PDB entry 9FYD | X-ray diffraction, 2.30 A resolution | chains B and C of the 6 polymer chains in the assembly

# Chain B
Molecule: Tubulin beta-2B chain
From: Bos taurus
Reference sequence: Q6B856 (TBB2B_BOVIN); the author numbering skips numbers that UniProt does not, so the offset changes along the chain: 1-42 = UniProt 1-42; 45-360 = UniProt 43-358; 369-455 = UniProt 359-445
Amino-acid sequence (445 residues; each row starts with the number of its first residue; note: 10 numbers in that range are skipped by the numbering (no residue carries them; nothing is unmodelled there)):
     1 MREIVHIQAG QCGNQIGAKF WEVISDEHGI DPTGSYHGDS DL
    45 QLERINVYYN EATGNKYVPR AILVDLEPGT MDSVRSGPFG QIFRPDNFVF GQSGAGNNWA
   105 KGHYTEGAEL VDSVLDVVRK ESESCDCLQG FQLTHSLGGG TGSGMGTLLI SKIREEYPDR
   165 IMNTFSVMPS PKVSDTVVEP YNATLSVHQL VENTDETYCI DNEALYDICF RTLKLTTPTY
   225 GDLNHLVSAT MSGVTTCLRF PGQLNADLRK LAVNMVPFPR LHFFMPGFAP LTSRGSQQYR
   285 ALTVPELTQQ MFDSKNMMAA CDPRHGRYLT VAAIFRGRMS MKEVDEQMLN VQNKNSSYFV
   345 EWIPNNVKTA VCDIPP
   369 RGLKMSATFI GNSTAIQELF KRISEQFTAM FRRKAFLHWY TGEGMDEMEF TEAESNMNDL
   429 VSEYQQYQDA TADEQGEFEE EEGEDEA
Disordered / not traced: 279-281, 439-455
Swiss-Prot annotation at these positions:
  - motif: Met-1 to Ile-4 (MREI motif)
  - binding site (GTP): Gln-11, Glu-71, Ser-140, Gly-144, Thr-145, Gly-146, Asn-206, Asn-228
  - binding site (Mg(2+)): Glu-71
  - modified residue: Ser-40 (Phosphoserine), Thr-57 (Phosphothreonine), Lys-60 (N6-acetyllysine), Ser-174 (Phosphoserine), Thr-287 (Phosphothreonine), Thr-292 (Phosphothreonine), Arg-320 (Omega-N-methylarginine), Glu-448 (5-glutamyl polyglutamate)
  - cross-link (Glycyl lysine isopeptide (Lys-Gly)): Lys-60 (interchain with G-Cter in ubiquitin), Lys-326 (interchain with G-Cter in ubiquitin)
Ion coordination: Mg2+: Gln-11 (together with GDP); Ca2+: Glu-113 (shared with Glu-284(C) of chain C)
Residues lining bound ligands: GDP (guanosine-5'-diphosphate): Gly-10, Gln-11, Cys-12, Gln-15, Ile-16, Asp-69, Ala-99, Asn-101, Ser-140, Gly-142, Gly-143, Gly-144, Thr-145, Gly-146, Val-171, Pro-173, Val-177, Asp-179, Glu-183, Asn-206, Leu-209, Tyr-224, Leu-227, Asn-228

# Chain C
Molecule: Tubulin alpha-1B chain
From: Bos taurus
Reference sequence: P81947 (TBA1B_BOVIN); residue numbers follow UniProt; this construct covers 1-451
Amino-acid sequence (451 residues; each row starts with the number of its first residue):
     1 MRECISIHVG QAGVQIGNAC WELYCLEHGI QPDGQMPSDK TIGGGDDSFN TFFSETGAGK
    61 HVPRAVFVDL EPTVIDEVRT GTYRQLFHPE QLITGKEDAA NNYARGHYTI GKEIIDLVLD
   121 RIRKLADQCT GLQGFLVFHS FGGGTGSGFT SLLMERLSVD YGKKSKLEFS IYPAPQVSTA
   181 VVEPYNSILT THTTLEHSDC AFMVDNEAIY DICRRNLDIE RPTYTNLNRL ISQIVSSITA
   241 SLRFDGALNV DLTEFQTNLV PYPRIHFPLA TYAPVISAEK AYHEQLSVAE ITNACFEPAN
   301 QMVKCDPRHG KYMACCLLYR GDVVPKDVNA AIATIKTKRS IQFVDWCPTG FKVGINYQPP
   361 TVVPGGDLAK VQRAVCMLSN TTAIAEAWAR LDHKFDLMYA KRAFVHWYVG EGMEEGEFSE
   421 AREDMAALEK DYEEVGVDSV EGEGEEEGEE Y
Disordered / not traced: 441-451
Ion coordination: Ca2+ site 1: Asp-39, Thr-41, Gly-44, Glu-55; Ca2+ site 2: Glu-284 (shared with Glu-113(B) of chain B)
Residues lining bound ligands: GTP (guanosine-5'-triphosphate): Gly-10, Gln-11, Ala-12, Gln-15, Ile-16, Asp-69, Asp-98, Ala-99, Ala-100, Asn-101, Ser-140, Gly-142, Gly-143, Gly-144, Thr-145, Gly-146, Ile-171, Pro-173, Val-177, Ser-178, Thr-179, Glu-183, Asn-206, Tyr-224, Leu-227, Asn-228, Ile-231

# How chain B and chain C interact
Residue-residue contacts (43):
  Glu-71(B) / Arg-2(C)  salt bridge
  Gln-96(B) / Met-1(C)
  Gln-96(B) / Arg-2(C)  hydrogen bond (backbone-side chain)
  Ser-97(B) / Arg-2(C)  hydrogen bond (backbone-side chain)
  Gly-98(B) / Arg-2(C)
  Asn-101(B) / Glu-254(C)  hydrogen bond
  Asp-179(B) / Glu-254(C)
  Asp-179(B) / Lys-352(C)  hydrogen bond (backbone-side chain)
  Thr-180(B) / Glu-254(C)
  Thr-180(B) / Asn-258(C)
  Val-181(B) / Asn-258(C)  hydrogen bond (backbone-side chain)
  Val-181(B) / Pro-348(C)  hydrophobic
  Val-182(B) / Thr-257(C)
  Thr-221(B) / Lys-326(C)
  Thr-221(B) / Asn-329(C)
  Ala-397(B) / Trp-346(C)
  Met-398(B) / Trp-346(C)
  Arg-400(B) / Asp-345(C)  salt bridge
  Arg-400(B) / Ser-439(C)  hydrogen bond
  Arg-401(B) / Tyr-262(C)  hydrogen bond (backbone-side chain)
  Arg-401(B) / Asp-345(C)  salt bridge
  Arg-401(B) / Trp-346(C)
  Arg-401(B) / Glu-434(C)  hydrogen bond (side chain-backbone)
  Arg-401(B) / Val-435(C)
  Arg-401(B) / Val-437(C)  hydrogen bond (side chain-backbone)
  Arg-401(B) / Asp-438(C)
  Arg-401(B) / Ser-439(C)  hydrogen bond
  Lys-402(B) / Tyr-262(C)
  Ala-403(B) / Pro-261(C)
  Ala-403(B) / Tyr-262(C)
  Ala-403(B) / Trp-346(C)  hydrophobic
  Phe-404(B) / Thr-257(C)
  Phe-404(B) / Asn-258(C)
  Phe-404(B) / Val-260(C)
  Phe-404(B) / Pro-261(C)  hydrogen bond (backbone-backbone)
  Phe-404(B) / Trp-346(C)  hydrophobic
  His-406(B) / Val-260(C)  hydrogen bond (side chain-backbone)
  His-406(B) / Pro-261(C)
  His-406(B) / Tyr-262(C)
  His-406(B) / Pro-263(C)
  Trp-407(B) / Gln-256(C)
  Trp-407(B) / Thr-257(C)  hydrogen bond (side chain-backbone)
  Trp-407(B) / Val-260(C)
Also at the interface, not in a pair above, chain B (21 interface residues in all): Gly-100, Leu-405
Also at the interface, not in a pair above, chain C (22 interface residues in all): Pro-325

# Overview
The interface between chain B and chain C involves 21 residues on one side and 22 on the other, with 13
hydrogen bonds and 3 salt bridges. Polar pairs include Glu-71(B)/Arg-2(C), Arg-400(B)/Asp-345(C) and
Arg-401(B)/Asp-345(C). Bound to chain B: GDP. Bound to chain C: GTP.
Here chain B is Tubulin beta-2B chain and chain C is Tubulin alpha-1B chain, both from Bos taurus. Entry 9FYD
(tubulin - cryptophycin-uD[Dab] complex) was determined by X-ray diffraction.
